Entry 9E60 (electron microscopy, 2.65 A resolution); this record covers chains A and L of the 3 polymer chains in the assembly.

[Chain A]
Molecule: Capsid protein 2
Source organism: Canine parvovirus 2a
Reference sequence: Q66208 (Q66208_PAVC); residues 37-584 here = UniProt positions 37-584
Amino-acid sequence (548 residues; numbered 37 to 584; the number before each row is that of its first residue):
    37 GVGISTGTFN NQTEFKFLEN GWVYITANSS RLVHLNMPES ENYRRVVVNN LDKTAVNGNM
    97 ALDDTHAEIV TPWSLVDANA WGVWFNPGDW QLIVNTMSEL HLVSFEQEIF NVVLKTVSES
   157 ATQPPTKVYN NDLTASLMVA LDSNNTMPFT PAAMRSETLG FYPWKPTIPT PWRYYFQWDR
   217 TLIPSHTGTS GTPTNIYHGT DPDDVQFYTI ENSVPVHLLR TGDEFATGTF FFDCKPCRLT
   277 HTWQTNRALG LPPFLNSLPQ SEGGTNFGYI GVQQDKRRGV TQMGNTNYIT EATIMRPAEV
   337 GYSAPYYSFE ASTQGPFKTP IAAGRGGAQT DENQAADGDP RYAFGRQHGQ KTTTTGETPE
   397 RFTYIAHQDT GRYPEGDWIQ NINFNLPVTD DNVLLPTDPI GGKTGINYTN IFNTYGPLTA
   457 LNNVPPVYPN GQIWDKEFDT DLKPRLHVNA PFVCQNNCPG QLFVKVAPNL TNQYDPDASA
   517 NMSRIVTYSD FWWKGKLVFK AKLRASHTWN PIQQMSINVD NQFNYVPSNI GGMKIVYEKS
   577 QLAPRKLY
Differences from the reference sequence: conflict Y60 (Glu in Q66208), E104 (Gln in Q66208), Q509 (Glu in Q66208)
Disulfide bonds: C490-C494

[Chain L]
Molecule: Light chain antibody fragment
Source organism: Canis lupus familiaris
Notes: antibody fragment or engineered binder
Amino-acid sequence (110 residues; numbered 1 to 110; the number before each row is that of its first residue):
     1 QTVVTQEPSL SVSPGGTVTL TCGLSSGSVS TSNYPGWYQQ TLGRAPRTII YRTSSRPSGV
    61 PNRFSGSISG NKAALTITGA QPEDEADYYC SLYMGSYTYV FGSGTQLTVL
Disulfide bonds: C22-C90

[Chain A / chain L interface]
Residue-residue contacts (11; chain A residue first):
  G224(A) - S28(L)  hydrogen bond (backbone-side chain)
  S226(A) - L24(L)
  S226(A) - S28(L)  hydrogen bond (side chain-backbone)
  S226(A) - N33(L)  hydrogen bond
  G227(A) - M94(L)
  T228(A) - M94(L)  hydrogen bond (backbone-backbone)
  T228(A) - G95(L)
  T228(A) - S96(L)  hydrogen bond (backbone-backbone)
  P229(A) - S96(L)
  T230(A) - Y93(L)
  T230(A) - S96(L)  hydrogen bond (side chain-backbone)
Also at the interface, not in a pair above, chain A (7 interface residues in all): T225
Also at the interface, not in a pair above, chain L (10 interface residues in all): V29, S32, Y97

[In short]
7 residues of chain A face 10 of chain L across their interface, with 6 hydrogen bonds. Polar pairs include
G224(A)-S28(L), S226(A)-S28(L) and S226(A)-N33(L).
Here chain A is Capsid protein 2 (Canine parvovirus 2a) and chain L is Light chain antibody fragment (Canis
lupus familiaris). Entry 9E60 (Canine parvovirus subtype 2a empty capsid in complex with Fab fragments of Mab
7C8) was determined by electron microscopy together with 9E89 and 9E8D from the same study.
